Entry 8J1V (electron microscopy, 3.01 A resolution); this record covers chains H and C of the 9 polymer chains in the assembly.

Chain H (and C):
Protein: 8-9D heavy chain
Source organism: Homo sapiens
Notes: chain C of this document is another copy of the same molecule, construct and numbering; everything in this record applies to it too
Chain sequence (115 residues; each row starts with the number of its first residue):
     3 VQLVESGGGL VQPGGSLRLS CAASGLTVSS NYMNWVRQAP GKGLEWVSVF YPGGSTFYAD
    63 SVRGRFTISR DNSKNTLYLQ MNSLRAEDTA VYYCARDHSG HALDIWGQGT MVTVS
Disulfides: C23-C96

Interface between chain H and chain C:
Contacting residue pairs (4):
  R20(H) - P15(C)
  R20(H) - G16(C)
  R20(H) - L86(C)
  Y80(H) - R87(C)  hydrogen bond
Interface residues without a listed pair, chain H (6 interface residues in all): S18, L19, K76, Q82
Interface residues without a listed pair, chain C (5 interface residues in all): Q14

In short:
The interface between chain H and chain C involves 6 residues on one side and 5 on the other, with 1 hydrogen
bond. Its one hydrogen-bonded contact is Y80(H)-R87(C).
Both chains are 8-9D heavy chain (Homo sapiens). Entry 8J1V (Cryo-EM structure of SARS-CoV2 Omicron BA.5 spike
in complex with 8-9D Fabs) was determined by electron microscopy (same publication as 8J1T).
